PDB entry 8G3F | electron microscopy, 3.70 A resolution | chains D and E of the 5 polymer chains in the assembly

[Chain D (and E)]
Name: Sensor protein BceS
Source organism: Bacillus subtilis subsp. subtilis str. 168
Notes: EC 2.7.13.3; chain E of this document is another copy of the same molecule, construct and numbering; everything in this record applies to it too
UniProt: O35044 (BCES_BACSU); residue numbers follow UniProt; this construct covers 1-334
Sequence (334 residues; row label = number of the first residue in the row):
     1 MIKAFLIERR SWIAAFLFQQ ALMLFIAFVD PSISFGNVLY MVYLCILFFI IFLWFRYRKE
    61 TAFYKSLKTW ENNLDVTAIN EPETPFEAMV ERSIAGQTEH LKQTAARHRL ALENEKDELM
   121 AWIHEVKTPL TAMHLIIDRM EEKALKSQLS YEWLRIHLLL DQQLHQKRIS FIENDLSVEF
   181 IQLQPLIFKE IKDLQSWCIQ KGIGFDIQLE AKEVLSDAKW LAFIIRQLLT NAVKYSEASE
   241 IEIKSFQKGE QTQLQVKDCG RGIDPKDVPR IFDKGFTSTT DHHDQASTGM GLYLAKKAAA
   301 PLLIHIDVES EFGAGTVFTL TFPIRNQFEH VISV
Curated features (UniProtKB/Swiss-Prot):
  - modified residue: His-124 (Phosphohistidine)
What the authors report for this chain:
  - post-translational modification sites: His-124 (proposed by the authors, not directly observed)
  - mutagenesis - E115K, E115K/K116E: decreased catalytic activity
  - mutagenesis - E115K/H124Q: unchanged catalytic activity

[Interface between chain D and chain E]
Pairs across the interface (86; chain D residue first):
  Ile-7(D) / Pro-85(E)  hydrophobic
  Glu-8(D) / Phe-86(E)
  Arg-9(D) / Arg-9(E)
  Arg-9(D) / Trp-12(E)
  Ser-11(D) / Phe-52(E)
  Ser-11(D) / Arg-56(E)  hydrogen bond
  Trp-12(D) / Trp-12(E)  hydrophobic
  Phe-16(D) / Phe-16(E)  hydrophobic
  Phe-16(D) / Gln-19(E)
  Phe-18(D) / Phe-48(E)  hydrophobic
  Gln-19(D) / Gln-19(E)
  Gln-19(D) / Gln-20(E)  hydrogen bond
  Gln-20(D) / Gln-19(E)  hydrogen bond
  Met-23(D) / Met-23(E)  hydrophobic
  Met-23(D) / Met-41(E)  hydrophobic
  Met-23(D) / Cys-45(E)  hydrophobic
  Ile-26(D) / Met-41(E)  hydrophobic
  Ile-26(D) / Leu-44(E)  hydrophobic
  Asp-30(D) / Asn-37(E)  hydrogen bond
  Ser-32(D) / Ser-34(E)
  Ser-32(D) / Asn-37(E)
  Ile-33(D) / Asn-37(E)
  Ile-33(D) / Met-41(E)  hydrophobic
  Ser-34(D) / Ile-33(E)
  Met-41(D) / Met-23(E)  hydrophobic
  Met-41(D) / Ile-26(E)  hydrophobic
  Cys-45(D) / Gln-19(E)  hydrogen bond
  Phe-52(D) / Ser-11(E)
  Arg-56(D) / Ser-11(E)  hydrogen bond
  Tyr-64(D) / Tyr-64(E)
  Tyr-64(D) / Met-89(E)  hydrophobic
  Lys-68(D) / Met-89(E)
  Lys-68(D) / Arg-92(E)  hydrogen bond (backbone-side chain)
  Trp-70(D) / Ser-93(E)
  Trp-70(D) / Gln-97(E)
  Glu-71(D) / Arg-92(E)
  Thr-84(D) / Glu-8(E)
  Phe-86(D) / Glu-8(E)
  Phe-86(D) / Tyr-64(E)  hydrophobic
  Met-89(D) / Tyr-64(E)
  Met-89(D) / Lys-68(E)  hydrogen bond
  Val-90(D) / Val-90(E)  hydrophobic
  Arg-92(D) / Lys-68(E)
  Arg-92(D) / Glu-71(E)  salt bridge
  Ser-93(D) / Trp-70(E)
  Ser-93(D) / Asn-72(E)
  Ser-93(D) / Ile-94(E)
  Ile-94(D) / Ser-93(E)
  Ile-94(D) / Ile-94(E)  hydrophobic
  Gly-96(D) / Asn-72(E)
  Gln-97(D) / Asn-72(E)
  Gln-97(D) / Ile-94(E)
  Gln-97(D) / Gln-97(E)
  Gln-97(D) / Thr-98(E)  hydrogen bond
  Thr-98(D) / Gln-97(E)
  His-100(D) / Leu-101(E)
  Leu-101(D) / Leu-101(E)  hydrophobic
  Ala-105(D) / His-108(E)
  His-108(D) / His-108(E)  hydrogen bond
  Leu-112(D) / Leu-112(E)  hydrophobic
  Glu-115(D) / Glu-115(E)
  Trp-122(D) / Leu-159(E)
  Trp-122(D) / Leu-160(E)  hydrophobic
  Trp-122(D) / Gln-163(E)
  Ile-123(D) / Trp-122(E)
  Val-126(D) / Leu-159(E)  hydrophobic
  Pro-129(D) / Arg-155(E)
  Pro-129(D) / Ile-156(E)  hydrophobic
  Met-133(D) / Ile-156(E)  hydrophobic
  Ile-136(D) / Leu-145(E)  hydrophobic
  Ile-136(D) / Gln-148(E)
  Arg-139(D) / Leu-145(E)
  Leu-149(D) / Ile-136(E)  hydrophobic
  Glu-152(D) / Ala-132(E)
  Glu-152(D) / Met-133(E)  hydrogen bond (side chain-backbone)
  Glu-152(D) / Ile-136(E)
  Arg-155(D) / Pro-129(E)
  Arg-155(D) / Ala-132(E)
  Leu-159(D) / Trp-122(E)  hydrophobic
  Leu-159(D) / Glu-125(E)
  Leu-160(D) / Trp-122(E)  hydrophobic
  Gln-163(D) / Glu-118(E)
  Gln-163(D) / Trp-122(E)
  Gln-163(D) / Glu-125(E)
  Gln-166(D) / Glu-118(E)
  Thr-288(D) / Glu-125(E)
Also at the interface, not in a pair above, chain D (64 interface residues in all): Ala-4, Ala-15, Leu-22, Asn-37, Glu-60, Leu-67, Leu-119, Glu-125, Ile-156, Lys-167
Also at the interface, not in a pair above, chain E (62 interface residues in all): Ala-4, Ser-32, Leu-53, Glu-60, Thr-61, Leu-67, Thr-84, Arg-109, Leu-119, Ile-137, Leu-149, Gln-162

[In short]
64 residues of chain D and 62 residues of chain E are in contact, with 11 hydrogen bonds and 1 salt bridge.
Among the polar pairs are Arg-92(D)/Glu-71(E), Ser-11(D)/Arg-56(E) and Gln-19(D)/Gln-20(E). From the paper:
E115K and E115K/K116E of chain D reduce catalytic activity; a modification site at His-124(D).
Chain D and chain E are both Sensor protein BceS (Bacillus subtilis subsp. subtilis str. 168); the structure,
BceAB-S nucleotide free BceS state 1, was determined by electron microscopy (same publication as 8G3A, 8G3B,
8G3L, 8G4C and 8G4D).
